PDB entry 3BXC | X-ray diffraction, 2.60 A resolution | chain A

[Chain A]
Name: Far-red fluorescent protein mKate
Source organism: Entacmaea quadricolor
Sequence (243 residues; numbered -11 to 233; 2 numbers in that range are skipped by the numbering (no residue carries them; nothing is unmodelled there); the number before each row is that of its first residue; numbers below 1 keep their minus sign (Met-11 is residue -11)):
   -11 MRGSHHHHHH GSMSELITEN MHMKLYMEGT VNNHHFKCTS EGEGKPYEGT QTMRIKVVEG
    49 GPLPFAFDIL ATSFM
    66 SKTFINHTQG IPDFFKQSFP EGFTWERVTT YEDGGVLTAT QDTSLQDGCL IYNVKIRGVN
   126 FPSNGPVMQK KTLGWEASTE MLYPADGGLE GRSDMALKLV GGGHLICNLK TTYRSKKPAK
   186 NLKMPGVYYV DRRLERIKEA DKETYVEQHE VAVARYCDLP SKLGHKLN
Disordered / not traced: -11 to 4, 226-233
Covalent attachments: covalent link Met63-Ser66
Modified residues: Met63 ({(4Z)-4-(4-hydroxybenzylidene)-2-[3-(methylthio)propanimidoyl]-5-oxo-4,5-dihydro-1H-imidazol-1-yl}acetic acid; NRQ)
What the authors report for this chain:
  - catalytic residues: Thr60, Arg92, Glu215 (proposed by the authors, not directly observed)

[In short]
The paper reports catalytic residues Thr60, Arg92 and Glu215.
Chain A is Far-red fluorescent protein mKate (Entacmaea quadricolor); the structure, Monomeric Far-red
Fluorescent Protein mKate Crystallized at pH 9.0, was determined by X-ray diffraction, deposited together with
3BX9, 3BXA and 3BXB.
